9FVR - chains A and B of the 4 polymer chains in the assembly; structure by X-ray diffraction, 3.10 A resolution.

# Chain A (and B)
Molecule: Transcriptional repressor NrdR
Source organism: Escherichia coli
Notes: chain B of this document is another copy of the same molecule, construct and numbering; everything in this record applies to it too
Reference sequence: P0A8D0 (NRDR_ECOLI); residue numbers follow UniProt; this construct covers 1-149
Chain sequence (155 residues; numbered 1 to 155; the number before each row is that of its first residue):
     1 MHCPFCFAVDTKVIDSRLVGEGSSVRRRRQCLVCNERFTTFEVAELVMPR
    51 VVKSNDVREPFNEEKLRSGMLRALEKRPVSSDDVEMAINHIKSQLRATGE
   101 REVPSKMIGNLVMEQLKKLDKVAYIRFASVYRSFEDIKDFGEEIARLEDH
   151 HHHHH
Unresolved in the structure: 151-155 (chain B: 150-155)
Modified positions: Mse1, Mse48, Mse70, Mse86, Mse107, Mse113 (selenomethionine; parent Met)
Construct notes: conflict Asp139 (Glu in P0A8D0); expression tag (150-155)
Ion coordination: Zn2+: Cys3, Cys6, Cys31, Cys34
Residues lining bound ligands:
  - ATP (adenosine-5'-triphosphate): Val51, Lys53, Ser54, Glu59, Pro60, Phe61, Asn62, Lys65, Leu66, Ser105, Ile108, Gly109, Val112, Phe127, Tyr131
  - 2'-deoxyadenosine 5'-triphosphate (DTP), molecule 1: Lys53, Lys65, Gly69, Arg72, Ala73, Arg126, Phe127, Val130, Tyr131
  - 2'-deoxyadenosine 5'-triphosphate (DTP), molecule 2: Arg72, Glu75, Lys76
From the paper describing this entry:
  - Zn2+ coordination: Cys3, Cys6, Cys31, Cys34
  - binding site for 2'-deoxyadenosine 5'-triphosphate: Asn55
  - mutagenesis - K53A: abolished binding to second nucleotide (citing earlier work)

# Chain A / chain B interface
Contacting residue pairs - 41 pairs, chain A then chain B:
  Arg72(A) - Arg72(B)
  Arg72(A) - Glu75(B)  salt bridge
  Glu75(A) - Arg72(B)  salt bridge
  Glu75(A) - Val130(B)
  Lys76(A) - Val130(B)  hydrogen bond (side chain-backbone)
  Lys76(A) - Tyr131(B)
  Lys76(A) - Ser133(B)
  Arg77(A) - Phe134(B)  hydrogen bond (side chain-backbone)
  Arg77(A) - Glu135(B)  salt bridge
  Lys121(A) - Ile137(B)
  Val122(A) - Phe134(B)
  Val122(A) - Glu135(B)
  Val122(A) - Asp136(B)
  Val122(A) - Ile137(B)
  Val122(A) - Phe140(B)  hydrophobic
  Ile125(A) - Ile137(B)  hydrophobic
  Ile125(A) - Phe140(B)  hydrophobic
  Arg126(A) - Ser129(B)  hydrogen bond (side chain-backbone)
  Arg126(A) - Val130(B)
  Ser129(A) - Arg126(B)  hydrogen bond (backbone-side chain)
  Val130(A) - Glu75(B)
  Val130(A) - Lys76(B)
  Val130(A) - Arg126(B)
  Ser133(A) - Lys76(B)
  Phe134(A) - Arg77(B)  hydrogen bond (backbone-side chain)
  Phe134(A) - Val122(B)
  Glu135(A) - Arg77(B)  salt bridge
  Glu135(A) - Val122(B)
  Asp136(A) - Val122(B)
  Ile137(A) - Lys121(B)
  Ile137(A) - Val122(B)
  Ile137(A) - Ile125(B)  hydrophobic
  Ile137(A) - Ile144(B)
  Ile137(A) - Glu148(B)
  Lys138(A) - Glu148(B)
  Phe140(A) - Val122(B)  hydrophobic
  Phe140(A) - Ile125(B)  hydrophobic
  Phe140(A) - Ile144(B)  hydrophobic
  Ile144(A) - Ile137(B)
  Ile144(A) - Phe140(B)  hydrophobic
  Glu148(A) - Lys138(B)
Other interface residues (no listed pair), chain B (21 interface residues in all): Gly141

# In short
Chain A and chain B form an interface of 19 and 21 residues respectively; the contacts include 5 hydrogen
bonds and 4 salt bridges. Polar pairs include Arg72(A)-Glu75(B), Arg77(A)-Glu135(B) and Lys76(A)-Val130(B).
From the paper: a binding site for 2'-deoxyadenosine 5'-triphosphate at Asn55(A); K53A of chain A abolishes
binding to second nucleotide.
Chain A and chain B are both Transcriptional repressor NrdR (Escherichia coli); the structure, Transcription
repressor NrdR from E. coli, ATP/dATP-bound state, SeMet protein, was determined by X-ray diffraction,
deposited together with 9FXK and 9FZF.
